Entry 8OUE (electron microscopy, 2.70 A resolution); this record covers chains G and J of the 10 polymer chains in the assembly.

Chain G:
Protein: H/ACA ribonucleoprotein complex subunit DKC1
Organism: Homo sapiens
Notes: EC 5.4.99.-
UniProtKB: O60832 (DKC1_HUMAN); residue numbers follow UniProt; this construct covers 1-514
Amino-acid sequence (514 residues; row label = number of the first residue in the row):
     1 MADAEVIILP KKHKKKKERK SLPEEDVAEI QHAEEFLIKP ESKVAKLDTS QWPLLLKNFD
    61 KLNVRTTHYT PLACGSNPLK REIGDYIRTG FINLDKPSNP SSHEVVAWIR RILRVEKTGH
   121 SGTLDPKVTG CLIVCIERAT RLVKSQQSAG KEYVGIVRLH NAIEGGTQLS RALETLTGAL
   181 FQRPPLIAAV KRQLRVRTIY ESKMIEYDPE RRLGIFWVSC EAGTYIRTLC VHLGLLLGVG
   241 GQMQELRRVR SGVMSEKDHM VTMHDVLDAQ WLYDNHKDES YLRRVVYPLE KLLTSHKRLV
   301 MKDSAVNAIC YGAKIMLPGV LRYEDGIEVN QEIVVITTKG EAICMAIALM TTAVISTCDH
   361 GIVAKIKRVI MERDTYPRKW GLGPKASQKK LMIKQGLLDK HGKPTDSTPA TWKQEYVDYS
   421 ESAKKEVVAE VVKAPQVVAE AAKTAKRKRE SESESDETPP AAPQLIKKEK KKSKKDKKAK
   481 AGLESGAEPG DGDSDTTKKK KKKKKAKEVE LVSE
Not modelled in the structure: 1-42, 396-514
Swiss-Prot annotation at these positions:
  - region: Ala2 to Ser21 (Nucleolar localization)
  - active site: Asp125 (Nucleophile)
  - modified residue: Ala2 (N-acetylalanine), Ser21 (Phosphoserine), Ser387 (Phosphoserine), Ser451 (Phosphoserine), Ser453 (Phosphoserine), Ser455 (Phosphoserine), Thr458 (Phosphothreonine), Ser485 (Phosphoserine), Ser494 (Phosphoserine), Ser513 (Phosphoserine)
  - cross-link (Glycyl lysine isopeptide (Lys-Gly)): Lys20 (interchain with G-Cter in SUMO2), Lys39 (interchain with G-Cter in SUMO2), Lys43 (interchain with G-Cter in SUMO2), Lys191 (interchain with G-Cter in SUMO2), Lys394 (interchain with G-Cter in SUMO2), Lys413 (interchain with G-Cter in SUMO1), Lys424 (interchain with G-Cter in SUMO2), Lys433 (interchain with G-Cter in SUMO2), Lys467 (interchain with G-Cter in SUMO2)
  - natural variant: Ala2 (A2V: In DKCX), Phe36 (F36V: In DKCX), Leu37 (deletion: In DKCX), Ile38 (I38T: In HHS), Lys39 (K39E: In DKCX), Pro40 (P40R: In DKCX), Glu41 (E41K: In DKCX), Thr49 (T49M: In HHS), Leu54 (L54V: In DKCX), Leu56 (L56S: In DKCX), Arg65 (R65T: In DKCX), Thr66 (T66A: In DKCX), 10 further natural variant entries in UniProt
  - mutagenesis: Ala353 (A353R: Increases interaction with SHQ1)
From the paper describing this entry:
  - self-association interface (contacts with another copy of this molecule); pairs are residue here / residue on that copy: Lys43-Asp26 (salt bridge), Val44, Leu47, Trp52
  - binding site for Human telomerase RNA: Ser42, His68
  - disease-associated variants - Q31E, Q31K, H68Q, H68R, H68Y (citing earlier work)
  - catalytic residues: Asp125 (citing earlier work)
  - disease-associated variants - F36V (proposed by the authors, not directly observed)
  - mutagenesis - T66A/T67A/H68A, H68A: decreased binding to Human telomerase RNA

Chain J:
Protein: H/ACA ribonucleoprotein complex subunit 3
Organism: Homo sapiens
UniProtKB: Q9NPE3 (NOP10_HUMAN); numbering as in UniProt (aligned over 1-64)
Amino-acid sequence (64 residues; numbered 1 to 64; the number before each row is that of its first residue):
     1 MFLQYYLNEQ GDRVYTLKKF DPMGQQTCSA HPARFSPDDK YSRHRITIKK RFKVLMTQQP
    61 RPVL
Swiss-Prot annotation at these positions:
  - natural variant: Tyr6 (Y6C: In PFBMFT9; uncertain significance), Thr16 (T16M: In CHINE2), Arg34 (R34W: In DKCB1)

How chain G and chain J interact:
Pairs across the interface (76):
  Trp52(G) - Leu64(J)
  Pro53(G) - Leu64(J)
  Leu54(G) - Leu64(J)  hydrogen bond (backbone-backbone)
  Lys57(G) - Leu64(J)  hydrogen bond (side chain-backbone)
  Leu79(G) - Leu64(J)  hydrophobic
  Asp95(G) - Pro32(J)
  Lys96(G) - Pro32(J)
  Pro97(G) - Pro32(J)  hydrophobic
  Pro97(G) - Phe35(J)  hydrophobic
  Asn99(G) - Arg34(J)
  Trp108(G) - Phe35(J)  hydrophobic
  Trp108(G) - Pro37(J)
  Thr129(G) - His31(J)
  Val154(G) - Leu3(J)
  Val154(G) - Tyr15(J)  hydrophobic
  Ile156(G) - Phe2(J)  hydrophobic
  Ile156(G) - Leu3(J)
  Ile156(G) - Leu17(J)  hydrophobic
  Ile205(G) - Tyr15(J)
  Glu206(G) - Thr16(J)  hydrogen bond
  Glu206(G) - Leu17(J)  hydrogen bond (side chain-backbone)
  Glu206(G) - Lys18(J)
  Asp208(G) - Leu17(J)
  Arg211(G) - Phe2(J)
  Leu213(G) - Phe2(J)  hydrophobic
  Leu213(G) - Leu17(J)  hydrophobic
  Ile215(G) - Leu3(J)  hydrophobic
  Ile215(G) - Thr16(J)
  Ile215(G) - Leu17(J)
  Gln244(G) - Phe2(J)
  Glu245(G) - Met1(J)
  Glu245(G) - Phe2(J)  hydrogen bond (side chain-backbone)
  Glu245(G) - Leu3(J)  hydrogen bond (side chain-backbone)
  Glu245(G) - His31(J)  salt bridge
  Arg247(G) - Arg13(J)
  Arg247(G) - Tyr15(J)  hydrogen bond
  Arg247(G) - Ala30(J)  hydrogen bond (side chain-backbone)
  Val249(G) - Tyr15(J)
  Glu256(G) - Arg13(J)  salt bridge
  Glu256(G) - Tyr15(J)  hydrogen bond
  Lys257(G) - Gln10(J)
  Lys257(G) - Gly11(J)
  Lys257(G) - Asp12(J)
  His259(G) - Pro62(J)
  His259(G) - Leu64(J)
  Val261(G) - Met56(J)  hydrophobic
  Thr262(G) - Pro32(J)
  Met263(G) - Phe35(J)  hydrophobic
  His264(G) - Ala33(J)
  His264(G) - Arg34(J)
  His264(G) - Phe35(J)
  His264(G) - Arg45(J)
  Asp265(G) - Met56(J)
  Leu267(G) - Phe35(J)  hydrophobic
  Leu267(G) - Asp39(J)
  Leu267(G) - Ser42(J)
  Leu267(G) - Arg45(J)
  Asp268(G) - Ser42(J)
  Asp268(G) - Arg45(J)
  Asp268(G) - Ile46(J)
  Trp271(G) - Ser42(J)
  Trp271(G) - Arg43(J)
  Trp271(G) - Ile46(J)  hydrophobic
  Ser280(G) - Thr57(J)
  Tyr281(G) - Leu55(J)  hydrophobic
  Tyr281(G) - Met56(J)  hydrophobic
  Tyr281(G) - Thr57(J)
  Arg284(G) - Met56(J)  hydrogen bond (side chain-backbone)
  Arg284(G) - Thr57(J)
  Arg284(G) - Gln59(J)  hydrogen bond (side chain-backbone)
  Arg284(G) - Pro60(J)  hydrogen bond (side chain-backbone)
  Arg284(G) - Arg61(J)
  Arg284(G) - Pro62(J)
  Val285(G) - Met56(J)  hydrophobic
  Tyr287(G) - Pro62(J)
  Lys291(G) - Leu64(J)
Other interface residues (no listed pair), chain G (45 interface residues in all): Ser98, Ile112, Lys127, Arg158, Leu272
Other interface residues (no listed pair), chain J (33 interface residues in all): Lys49, Val63
From the paper, about this interface:
  - interface residues, chain G: Lys57(G)

Summary:
45 residues of chain G face 33 of chain J across their interface; the contacts include 12 hydrogen bonds and 2
salt bridges. Polar pairs include Glu245(G)-His31(J), Glu256(G)-Arg13(J) and Lys57(G)-Leu64(J). The paper
reports the catalytic residue Asp125(G); T66A/T67A/H68A and H68A of chain G reduce binding to Human telomerase
RNA.
Here chain G is H/ACA ribonucleoprotein complex subunit DKC1 and chain J is H/ACA ribonucleoprotein complex
subunit 3, both from Homo sapiens. Entry 8OUE (The H/ACA RNP lobe of human telomerase with the dyskerin thumb
loop in a semi-closed conformation) was determined by electron microscopy (same publication as 8OUF).
